8WZ3 - chains A and B of the 9 polymer chains in the assembly; structure by electron microscopy, 3.19 A resolution.

# Chain A (and B)
Molecule: RSV Fusion glycoprotein
From: Human respiratory syncytial virus A2
Notes: chain B of this document is another copy of the same molecule, construct and numbering; everything in this record applies to it too
Chain sequence (487 residues; each row starts with the number of its first residue):
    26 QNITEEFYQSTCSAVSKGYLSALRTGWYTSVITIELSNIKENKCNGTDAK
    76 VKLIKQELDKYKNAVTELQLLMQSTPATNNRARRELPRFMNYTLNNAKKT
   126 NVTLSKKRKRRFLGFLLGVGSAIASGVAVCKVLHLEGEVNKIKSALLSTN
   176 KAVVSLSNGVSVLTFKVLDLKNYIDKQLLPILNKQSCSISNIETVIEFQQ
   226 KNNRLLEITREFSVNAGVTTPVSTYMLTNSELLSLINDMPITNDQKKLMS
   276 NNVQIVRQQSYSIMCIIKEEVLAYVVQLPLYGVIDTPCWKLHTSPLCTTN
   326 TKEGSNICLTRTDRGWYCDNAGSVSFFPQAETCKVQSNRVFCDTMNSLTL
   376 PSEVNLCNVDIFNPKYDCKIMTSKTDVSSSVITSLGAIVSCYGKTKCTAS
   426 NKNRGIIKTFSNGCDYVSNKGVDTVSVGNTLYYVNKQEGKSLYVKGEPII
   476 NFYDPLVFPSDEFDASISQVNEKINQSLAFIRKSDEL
Disordered / not traced: 99-136
Cystine bridges: Cys37-Cys439, Cys69-Cys212, Cys155-Cys290, Cys313-Cys343, Cys322-Cys333, Cys358-Cys367, Cys382-Cys393, Cys416-Cys422
Covalent attachments: N-acetylglucosamine (NAG) linked to Asn500

# How chain A and chain B interact
Residue-residue contacts - 37 pairs, chain A then chain B:
  Ile217(A) - Ile217(B)  hydrophobic
  Glu218(A) - Ala74(B)
  Glu218(A) - Lys75(B)
  Glu218(A) - Ile217(B)
  Glu222(A) - Leu78(B)
  Gln225(A) - Lys85(B)
  Pro246(A) - Val239(B)  hydrophobic
  Tyr250(A) - Arg235(B)  hydrogen bond
  Asn254(A) - Glu92(B)
  Gln279(A) - Leu95(B)
  Gln283(A) - Val239(B)
  Gln283(A) - Ala241(B)
  Arg339(A) - Val144(B)
  Val402(A) - Leu141(B)  hydrophobic
  Ser404(A) - Leu142(B)
  Ser405(A) - Gly143(B)
  Ser405(A) - Val144(B)
  Val406(A) - Val144(B)
  Ile407(A) - Val144(B)  hydrogen bond (backbone-backbone)
  Ile407(A) - Gly145(B)
  Ile407(A) - Ser146(B)
  Asn428(A) - Asn183(B)
  Asn454(A) - Asn345(B)  hydrogen bond
  Asn454(A) - Thr369(B)
  Asn454(A) - Thr374(B)  hydrogen bond
  Thr455(A) - Thr369(B)
  Thr455(A) - Ser372(B)
  Leu456(A) - Thr50(B)
  Tyr457(A) - Leu142(B)
  Tyr458(A) - Ala149(B)  hydrophobic
  Tyr458(A) - Ser150(B)
  Val459(A) - Ala149(B)
  Asn460(A) - Ser146(B)  hydrogen bond
  Asn460(A) - Ala149(B)
  Lys461(A) - Ala153(B)
  Lys461(A) - Lys156(B)
  Gln462(A) - Lys156(B)  hydrogen bond
Other interface residues (no listed pair), chain A (38 interface residues in all): Phe137, Ile221, Ser248, Thr249, Arg282, Gln361, Lys399, Thr400, Ser403, Lys427, Gly453, Ser485, Asp486
Other interface residues (no listed pair), chain B (44 interface residues in all): Trp52, Leu96, Gln98, Phe140, Val152, Gly184, Val185, Gln224, Ser238, Ala346, Ser348, Ser350, Met370, Leu373, Lys394, Asp489, Gln494, Lys498

# In short
38 residues of chain A and 44 residues of chain B are in contact; the contacts include 6 hydrogen bonds. Among
the polar pairs are Tyr250(A)-Arg235(B), Asn454(A)-Asn345(B) and Asn454(A)-Thr374(B).
Chain A and chain B are both RSV Fusion glycoprotein (Human respiratory syncytial virus A2); the structure,
Cryo-EM structure of prefusion-stabilized RSV F (DS-Cav1 strain: A2) in complex with nAb 5B11, was determined
by electron microscopy (same publication as 8WZ5, 8WZE and 8WZ4).
